Entry 7Z22 (electron microscopy, 2.95 A resolution); this record covers chains A and B of the 12 polymer chains in the assembly.

Chain A (and B):
Molecule: Gap junction alpha-1 protein
Source organism: Homo sapiens
Notes: chain B of this document is another copy of the same molecule, construct and numbering; everything in this record applies to it too
UniProt: P17302 (CXA1_HUMAN); numbering as in UniProt (aligned over 1-382)
Sequence (382 residues; numbered 1 to 382; the number before each row is that of its first residue):
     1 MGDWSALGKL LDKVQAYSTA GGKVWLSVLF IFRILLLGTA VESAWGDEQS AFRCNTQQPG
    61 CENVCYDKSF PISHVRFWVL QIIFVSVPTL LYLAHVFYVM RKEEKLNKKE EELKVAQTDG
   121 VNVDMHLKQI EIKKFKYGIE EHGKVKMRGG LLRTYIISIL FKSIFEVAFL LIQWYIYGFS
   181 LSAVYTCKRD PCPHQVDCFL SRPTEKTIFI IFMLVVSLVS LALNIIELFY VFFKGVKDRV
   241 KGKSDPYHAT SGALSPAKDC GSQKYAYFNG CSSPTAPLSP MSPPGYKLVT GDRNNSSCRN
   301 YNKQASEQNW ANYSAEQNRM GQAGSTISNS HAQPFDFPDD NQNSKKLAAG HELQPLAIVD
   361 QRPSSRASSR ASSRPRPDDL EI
Not modelled in the structure: 1, 106-150, 236-382
Cystine bridges: C54-C198, C61-C192, C65-C187
Curated features (UniProtKB/Swiss-Prot):
  - modified residue: S5 (Phosphoserine), Y247 (Phosphotyrosine), S255 (Phosphoserine), S262 (Phosphoserine), C271 (S-nitrosocysteine), T275 (Phosphothreonine), S306 (Phosphoserine), S314 (Phosphoserine), S325 (Phosphoserine), T326 (Phosphothreonine), S328 (Phosphoserine), S330 (Phosphoserine), S344 (Phosphoserine), S365 (Phosphoserine), S368 (Phosphoserine), S369 (Phosphoserine), S373 (Phosphoserine)
  - cross-link (Glycyl lysine isopeptide (Lys-Gly)): K144 (interchain with G-Cter in SUMO), K237 (interchain with G-Cter in SUMO)
From the paper describing this entry:
  - disease-associated variants - Y17S, G21R, L90V: decreased localization (citing earlier work)
  - disease-associated variants - L11I, S18P, G22E, K23T, S27P, I31M, V96M, Y98C (citing earlier work)

Chain A / chain B interface:
Residue-residue contacts (43; chain A residue first):
  G2(A) with G2(B)
  W4(A) with G2(B); D3(B)
  S5(A) with D3(B)
  G8(A) with R101(B), hydrogen bond (backbone-side chain)
  K9(A) with K105(B)
  D12(A) with R101(B), salt bridge
  Q15(A) with Y98(B), hydrogen bond
  A20(A) with K102(B)
  V24(A) with A94(B), hydrophobic
  W25(A) with L91(B), hydrophobic
  V28(A) with L91(B), hydrophobic
  F32(A) with I83(B), hydrophobic; V87(B), hydrophobic
  L36(A) with L80(B), hydrophobic
  T39(A) with V79(B)
  A40(A) with R76(B), hydrogen bond (backbone-side chain)
  S43(A) with R76(B), hydrogen bond
  A44(A) with R76(B)
  D47(A) with Q49(B)
  A51(A) with N63(B)
  R53(A) with G60(B); N63(B), hydrogen bond
  N55(A) with P59(B)
  F199(A) with P59(B); G60(B); V64(B), hydrophobic; P191(B), hydrophobic
  S201(A) with Q49(B), hydrogen bond (backbone-side chain); N63(B)
  R202(A) with E48(B), salt bridge; Q49(B), hydrogen bond; Y66(B), hydrogen bond; D67(B); R76(B)
  P203(A) with D67(B)
  T204(A) with D67(B), hydrogen bond; P71(B)
  E205(A) with P71(B), hydrogen bond (backbone-backbone); I72(B); S73(B), hydrogen bond (side chain-backbone); R76(B), salt bridge
  F209(A) with R76(B)
Other interface residues (no listed pair), chain A (36 interface residues in all): L11, K23, I31, L35, A183, L200, I208, F212
Other interface residues (no listed pair), chain B (30 interface residues in all): Q58, F84, L90, H95, R189

In short:
36 residues of chain A face 30 of chain B across their interface, with 11 hydrogen bonds and 3 salt bridges.
Polar contacts include D12(A)-R101(B), R202(A)-E48(B) and E205(A)-R76(B). The paper reports that Y17S, G21R
and L90V of chain A reduce localization.
Both chains are Gap junction alpha-1 protein (Homo sapiens). Entry 7Z22 (Connexin43 gap junction channel
structure in nanodisc) was determined by electron microscopy, deposited together with 7Z1T and 7Z23.
